PDB entry 8P5Y | X-ray diffraction, 1.88 A resolution | chains A and D of the 4 polymer chains in the assembly

== Chain A (and D) ==
Protein: Streptavidin
From: Streptomyces avidinii
Notes: chain D of this document is another copy of the same molecule, construct and numbering; everything in this record applies to it too
UniProtKB: P22629 (SAV_STRAV); residues 15-159 here correspond to UniProt positions 39-183 (UniProt number = residue number + 24)
Chain sequence (159 residues; row label = number of the first residue in the row):
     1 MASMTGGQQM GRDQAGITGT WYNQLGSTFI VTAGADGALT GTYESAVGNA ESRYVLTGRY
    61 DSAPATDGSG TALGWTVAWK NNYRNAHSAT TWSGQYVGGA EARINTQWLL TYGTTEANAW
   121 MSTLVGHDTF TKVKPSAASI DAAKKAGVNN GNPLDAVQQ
Unresolved in the structure: 1-12, 135-159 (chain D: 1-10, 135-159)
Differences from the reference sequence: initiating methionine (1); expression tag (2-14); engineered mutation Tyr112 (Ser136 in P22629), Met121 (Lys145 in P22629)
Residues lining bound ligands: WZQ (5-[(3AS,4S,6AR)-2-oxidanylidene-1,3,3A,4,6,6A-hexahydrothieno[3,4-d]imidazol-4-yl]-N-[2-(3,4-dihydro-2H-pyrano[2,3-c]pyridin-6-ylmethylamino)ethyl]pentanamide): Asn23, Leu25, Ser27, Tyr43, Ser45, Val47, Gly48, Asn49, Ala50, Trp79, Ala86, Ser88, Thr90, Trp92, Trp108, Leu110, Tyr112, Asp128
Reported in the primary citation:
  - mutagenesis - S88Y: increased catalytic activity
  - mutagenesis - S88F: decreased catalytic activity
  - binding site for WZQ: Met121

== Interface between chain A and chain D ==
Contacting residue pairs - 16 pairs, chain A then chain D:
  Val47(A) - Trp120(D)
  Gly48(A) - Trp120(D)
  Trp108(A) - Trp120(D)
  Leu109(A) - Val125(D)  hydrophobic
  Trp120(A) - Leu25(D)  hydrophobic
  Trp120(A) - Val47(D)
  Trp120(A) - Gly48(D)
  Trp120(A) - Trp108(D)
  Thr123(A) - Leu124(D)
  Thr123(A) - Val125(D)  hydrogen bond (backbone-backbone)
  Leu124(A) - Met121(D)  hydrophobic
  Leu124(A) - Thr123(D)
  Leu124(A) - Leu124(D)  hydrophobic
  Val125(A) - Leu109(D)  hydrophobic
  Val125(A) - Thr123(D)  hydrogen bond (backbone-backbone)
  Val125(A) - Val125(D)  hydrophobic
Other interface residues (no listed pair), chain A (11 interface residues in all): Leu25, Leu110, Met121
Other interface residues (no listed pair), chain D (11 interface residues in all): Leu110

== In short ==
The chain A/chain D interface involves 11 residues from each chain; the contacts include 2 hydrogen bonds. The
hydrogen-bonded pair Thr123(A)-Val125(D) is a backbone contact. Ligands of chain A: compound WZQ. From the
paper: a binding site for WZQ at Met121(A); S88Y of chain A increases catalytic activity.
Both chains are Streptavidin (Streptomyces avidinii). Entry 8P5Y (Artificial transfer hydrogenase with a Mn-12
cofactor and Streptavidin S112Y-K121M mutant) was determined by X-ray diffraction together with 8P5Z from the
same study.
